PDB entry 8YRD | electron microscopy, 2.64 A resolution | chains B and E of the 6 polymer chains in the assembly

[Chain B (and E)]
Molecule: Methane monooxygenase
Source organism: Methylosinus sporium
Notes: chain E of this document is another copy of the same molecule, construct and numbering; everything in this record applies to it too
UniProt: Q27RN6 (Q27RN6_METSR); residues 1-395 here = UniProt positions 1-395
Chain sequence (395 residues; row label = number of the first residue in the row):
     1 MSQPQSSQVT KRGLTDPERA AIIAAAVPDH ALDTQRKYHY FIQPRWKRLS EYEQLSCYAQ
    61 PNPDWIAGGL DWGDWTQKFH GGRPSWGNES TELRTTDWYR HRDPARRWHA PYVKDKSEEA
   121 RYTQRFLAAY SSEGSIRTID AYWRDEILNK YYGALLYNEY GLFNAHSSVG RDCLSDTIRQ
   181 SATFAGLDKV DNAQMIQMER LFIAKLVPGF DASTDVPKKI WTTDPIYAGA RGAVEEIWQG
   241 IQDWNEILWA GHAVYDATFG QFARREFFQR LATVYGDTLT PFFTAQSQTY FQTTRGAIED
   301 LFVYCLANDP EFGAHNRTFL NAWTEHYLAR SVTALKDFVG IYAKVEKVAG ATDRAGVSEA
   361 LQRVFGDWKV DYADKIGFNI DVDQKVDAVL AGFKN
Not modelled in the structure: 1-9, 395

[How chain B and chain E interact]
Residue-residue contacts - 51 pairs, chain B then chain E:
  Leu-14(B) / Leu-14(E)
  Pro-17(B) / Pro-17(E)
  Lys-114(B) / Arg-121(E)
  Asp-115(B) / Arg-121(E)  salt bridge
  Asp-115(B) / Arg-125(E)  salt bridge
  Glu-118(B) / Glu-118(E)
  Glu-118(B) / Arg-121(E)  salt bridge
  Glu-118(B) / Arg-125(E)  salt bridge
  Glu-119(B) / Tyr-122(E)
  Glu-119(B) / Arg-125(E)  salt bridge
  Arg-121(B) / Lys-114(E)
  Arg-121(B) / Asp-115(E)  salt bridge
  Arg-121(B) / Glu-118(E)  salt bridge
  Tyr-122(B) / Glu-119(E)
  Tyr-122(B) / Tyr-122(E)  hydrophobic
  Tyr-122(B) / Gln-286(E)
  Arg-125(B) / Asp-115(E)  salt bridge
  Arg-125(B) / Glu-118(E)  salt bridge
  Arg-125(B) / Glu-119(E)  salt bridge
  Phe-126(B) / Ala-285(E)  hydrophobic
  Ala-129(B) / Thr-289(E)
  Ser-132(B) / Gln-292(E)
  Glu-133(B) / Arg-265(E)
  Glu-133(B) / Gln-288(E)  hydrogen bond
  Ser-135(B) / Arg-265(E)
  Arg-137(B) / Arg-363(E)
  Arg-137(B) / Asp-367(E)  salt bridge
  Thr-138(B) / Arg-363(E)
  Arg-265(B) / Glu-133(E)
  Arg-265(B) / Ser-135(E)
  Ala-272(B) / Thr-273(E)
  Thr-273(B) / Ala-272(E)
  Thr-273(B) / Thr-273(E)
  Thr-273(B) / Val-274(E)  hydrogen bond (backbone-backbone)
  Thr-273(B) / Tyr-275(E)
  Thr-273(B) / Gly-276(E)  hydrogen bond (backbone-backbone)
  Thr-273(B) / Asp-277(E)
  Thr-273(B) / Thr-278(E)
  Val-274(B) / Thr-273(E)  hydrogen bond (backbone-backbone)
  Tyr-275(B) / Thr-273(E)
  Gly-276(B) / Thr-273(E)  hydrogen bond (backbone-backbone)
  Asp-277(B) / Thr-273(E)
  Thr-278(B) / Thr-273(E)
  Ala-285(B) / Phe-126(E)  hydrophobic
  Gln-286(B) / Tyr-122(E)
  Gln-288(B) / Glu-133(E)  hydrogen bond
  Thr-289(B) / Ala-129(E)
  Gln-292(B) / Ser-132(E)
  Arg-363(B) / Arg-137(E)
  Arg-363(B) / Thr-138(E)
  Asp-367(B) / Arg-137(E)  salt bridge
Also at the interface, not in a pair above, chain B (37 interface residues in all): Thr-15, Ala-20, Ala-21, Gln-269, Arg-270, Arg-295
Also at the interface, not in a pair above, chain E (37 interface residues in all): Thr-15, Ala-20, Ala-21, Gln-269, Arg-270, Arg-295

[In short]
Chain B and chain E each contribute 37 residues to their interface; the contacts include 6 hydrogen bonds and
12 salt bridges. Polar pairs include Asp-115(B)/Arg-121(E), Asp-115(B)/Arg-125(E) and Glu-118(B)/Arg-121(E).
Both chains are Methane monooxygenase (Methylosinus sporium). Entry 8YRD (Cryo-EM structure of hydroxylase in
soluble methane monooxygenase from Methylosinus sporium 5) was determined by electron microscopy (same
publication as 8XIW).
